PDB entry 1RM9 | X-ray diffraction, 2.90 A resolution | chain A

[Chain A]
Protein: avermectin-sensitive chloride channel GluCl beta/cyan fluorescent protein fusion
From: Aequorea victoria
Reference sequence: P42212 (GFP_AEQVI); aligned to UniProt positions 371-604 over residues 1-236 (the alignment contains insertions or deletions, so no single offset holds)
Sequence (236 residues; each row starts with the number of its first residue; note: 2 numbers in that range are skipped by the numbering (no residue carries them; nothing is unmodelled there)):
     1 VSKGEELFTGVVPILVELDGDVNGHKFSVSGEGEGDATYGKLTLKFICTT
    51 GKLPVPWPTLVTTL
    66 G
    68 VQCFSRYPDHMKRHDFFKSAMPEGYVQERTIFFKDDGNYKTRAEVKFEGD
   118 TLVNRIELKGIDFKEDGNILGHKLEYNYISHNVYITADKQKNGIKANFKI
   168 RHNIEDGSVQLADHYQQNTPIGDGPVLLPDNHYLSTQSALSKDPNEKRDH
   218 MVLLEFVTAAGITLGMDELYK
Unresolved in the structure: 1-2, 230-238
Covalent attachments: covalent link Leu64-Gly66; covalent link Gly66-Val68
Modified residues: Trp57 (4-fluorotryptophane; 4FW); Gly66 ([2-(1-amino-2-hydroxy-propyl)-4-(4-fluoro-1H-indol-3-ylmethyl)-5-hydroxy-imidazol-1-yl]-acetic acid; 4F3)
Construct notes: chromophore (66, 66, 66); conflict Arg80 (Gln450 in P42212)

[Overview]
Chain A is avermectin-sensitive chloride channel GluCl beta/cyan fluorescent protein fusion (Aequorea
victoria); the structure, Probing the Role of Tryptophans in Aequorea Victoria Green Fluorescent Proteins with
an Expanded Genetic Code, was determined by X-ray diffraction together with 1RMM, 1RMO and 1RMP from the same
study.
